PDB entry 2XZQ | X-ray diffraction, 2.40 A resolution | chains L and P of the 3 polymer chains in the assembly

# Chain L
Name: Anti-np murine germline monoclonal antibody bbe6.12h3, light chain
From: Mus musculus
Notes: antibody fragment or engineered binder
Amino-acid sequence (211 residues; each row starts with the number of its first residue):
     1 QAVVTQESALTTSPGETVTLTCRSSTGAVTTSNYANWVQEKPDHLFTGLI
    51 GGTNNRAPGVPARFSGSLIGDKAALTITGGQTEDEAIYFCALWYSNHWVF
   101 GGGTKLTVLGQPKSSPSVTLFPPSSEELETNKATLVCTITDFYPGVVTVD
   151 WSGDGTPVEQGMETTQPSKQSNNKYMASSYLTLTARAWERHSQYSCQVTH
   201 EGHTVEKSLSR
Disulfides: Cys22-Cys90, Cys137-Cys196

# Chain P
Name: Phage display derived antigen
Notes: fragment: peptide, residues 1-12
Amino-acid sequence (12 residues; row label = number of the first residue in the row):
     1 YQLRPNAETLRF
Unresolved in the structure: 10-12

# Interface between chain L and chain P
Residue-residue contacts (19):
  Thr26(L) with Tyr1(P)
  Ser32(L) with Leu3(P); Arg4(P)
  Asn33(L) with Leu3(P)
  Tyr34(L) with Arg4(P); Pro5(P)
  Trp93(L) with Leu3(P); Arg4(P), hydrogen bond (side chain-backbone); Pro5(P), hydrogen bond (side chain-backbone); Glu8(P); Thr9(P)
  Tyr94(L) with Gln2(P); Leu3(P)
  Ser95(L) with Gln2(P), hydrogen bond (side chain-backbone); Leu3(P), hydrogen bond (backbone-backbone); Arg4(P), hydrogen bond; Pro5(P)
  Asn96(L) with Glu8(P)
  His97(L) with Gln2(P)
Also at the interface, not in a pair above, chain L (10 interface residues in all): Trp98
Also at the interface, not in a pair above, chain P (8 interface residues in all): Asn6

# Overview
Chain L and chain P form an interface of 10 and 8 residues respectively, with 5 hydrogen bonds. Polar contacts
include Trp93(L)-Arg4(P), Trp93(L)-Pro5(P) and Ser95(L)-Gln2(P).
Here chain L is Anti-np murine germline monoclonal antibody bbe6.12h3, light chain (Mus musculus) and chain P
is Phage display derived antigen. Entry 2XZQ (Crystal structure analysis of the
anti-(4-hydroxy-3-nitrophenyl)- acetyl murine germline monoclonal antibody bbe6.12h3 fab fragment in complex
...) was determined by X-ray diffraction (same publication as 4A6Y, 2Y06, 2Y07 and 2Y36).
